PDB entry 5W4P | X-ray diffraction, 2.19 A resolution | chain A

# Chain A
Name: Capsid protein p24
Source organism: Human immunodeficiency virus 1
Reference sequence: B6DRA0 (B6DRA0_9HIV1); residues 1-231 here correspond to UniProt positions 133-363 (UniProt number = residue number + 132)
Sequence (231 residues; row label = number of the first residue in the row):
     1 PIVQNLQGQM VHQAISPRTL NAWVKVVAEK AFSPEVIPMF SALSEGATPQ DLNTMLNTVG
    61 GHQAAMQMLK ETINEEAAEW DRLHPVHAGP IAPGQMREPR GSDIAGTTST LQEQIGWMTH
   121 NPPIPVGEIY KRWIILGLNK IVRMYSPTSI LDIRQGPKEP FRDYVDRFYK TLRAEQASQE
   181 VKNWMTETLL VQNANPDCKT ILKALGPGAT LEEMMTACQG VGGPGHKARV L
Not modelled in the structure: 5-6, 222-231
Cystine bridges: C198-C218
Construct notes: engineered mutation A28 (Glu160 in B6DRA0)

# In short
Chain A is Capsid protein p24 (Human immunodeficiency virus 1); the structure, Structure of the E28A mutant of
the HIV-1 capsid protein, was determined by X-ray diffraction, deposited together with 5W4O and 5W4Q.
